6EJF - chains B and C of the 18 polymer chains in the assembly; structure by electron microscopy, 8.00 A resolution (low resolution: residue-level contacts below are approximate; hydrogen-bond / salt-bridge calls are withheld).

== Chain B (and C) ==
Protein: Type IV pilus assembly protein PilF
Organism: Thermus thermophilus (strain HB8 / ATCC 27634 / DSM 579)
Notes: chain C of this document is another copy of the same molecule, construct and numbering; everything in this record applies to it too
UniProt: Q5SLC9 (Q5SLC9_THET8); numbering as in UniProt (aligned over 505-889)
Chain sequence (409 residues; each row starts with the number of its first residue):
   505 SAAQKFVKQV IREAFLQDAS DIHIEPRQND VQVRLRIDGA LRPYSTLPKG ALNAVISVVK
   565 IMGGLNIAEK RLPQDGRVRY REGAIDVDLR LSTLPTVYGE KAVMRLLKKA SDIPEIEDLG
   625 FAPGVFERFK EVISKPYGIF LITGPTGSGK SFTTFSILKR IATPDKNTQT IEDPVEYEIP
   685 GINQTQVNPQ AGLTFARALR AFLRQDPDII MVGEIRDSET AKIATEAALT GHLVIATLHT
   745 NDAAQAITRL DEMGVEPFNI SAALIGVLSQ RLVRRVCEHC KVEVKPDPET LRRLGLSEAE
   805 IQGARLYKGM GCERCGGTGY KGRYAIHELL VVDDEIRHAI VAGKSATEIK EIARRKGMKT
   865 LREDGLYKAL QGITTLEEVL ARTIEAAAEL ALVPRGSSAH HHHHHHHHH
Unresolved in the structure: 888-913 (chain C: 889-913)
Differences from the reference sequence: expression tag (890-913)
Swiss-Prot annotation at these positions:
  - binding site (ATP): Gly651 to Phe656
  - binding site (Zn(2+)): Cys781, Cys784, Cys816, Cys819

== How chain B and chain C interact ==
Pairs across the interface - 111 pairs, chain B then chain C:
  Arg581(B) with Val601(C)
  Asp590(B) with Lys553(C)
  Asp592(B) with Val601(C)
  Lys613(B) with Gln532(C)
  Ala614(B) with Arg531(C); Gln532(C)
  Ser615(B) with Gln532(C)
  Pro640(B) with Gly821(C)
  Tyr641(B) with Lys812(C); Thr822(C); Tyr824(C); Glu881(C)
  Thr667(B) with Arg538(C)
  Pro668(B) with Arg538(C); Leu545(C); Arg546(C); Pro547(C)
  Asp669(B) with Ala544(C); Leu545(C); Arg546(C); Pro547(C)
  Lys670(B) with Arg538(C); Leu545(C)
  Asn671(B) with His527(C); Glu529(C); Arg538(C); Leu545(C); Lys605(C)
  Gln673(B) with Leu598(C); Lys605(C)
  Val679(B) with Val601(C)
  Glu682(B) with Arg531(C); Val601(C); Tyr602(C)
  Ile683(B) with Arg531(C); Tyr602(C)
  Pro684(B) with Arg531(C)
  Gly685(B) with Arg531(C); Gln536(C); Arg538(C)
  Ile686(B) with Pro530(C); Arg531(C); Arg538(C); Tyr602(C)
  Asn687(B) with Glu529(C); Pro530(C); Arg538(C); Thr600(C); Lys605(C)
  Gln688(B) with Thr600(C); Val601(C)
  Thr689(B) with Pro599(C); Thr600(C); Val601(C)
  Ala705(B) with Leu598(C)
  Phe706(B) with Leu598(C)
  Leu707(B) with Arg609(C)
  Arg708(B) with Asp579(C); Ser596(C)
  Gln709(B) with His527(C); Ser596(C); Thr597(C); Leu598(C); Lys605(C); Val607(C)
  Asp710(B) with Asp525(C); His527(C); Arg540(C); Leu545(C); Val607(C); Arg609(C)
  Pro711(B) with Arg540(C)
  Asp712(B) with Arg540(C); Leu545(C)
  Lys726(B) with Ile888(C)
  Thr729(B) with Ala885(C)
  Glu730(B) with Asn745(C); Arg775(C); Ala885(C); Ile888(C)
  Leu733(B) with Glu881(C); Glu882(C); Ala885(C); Arg886(C)
  Thr734(B) with Arg775(C); Ala885(C); Arg886(C)
  Gly735(B) with Arg778(C)
  His736(B) with Arg540(C)
  Glu760(B) with Arg797(C); Thr851(C)
  Pro761(B) with Arg797(C)
  Phe762(B) with Thr794(C); Arg797(C); Leu798(C); Arg866(C); Leu884(C); Thr887(C)
  Asn763(B) with Leu884(C); Ile888(C)
  Ser765(B) with Thr794(C)
  Ala766(B) with Glu881(C); Leu884(C)
  Asp838(B) with Val788(C); Lys789(C)
  Arg841(B) with Glu881(C)
  His842(B) with Asp791(C)
  Val845(B) with Asp791(C); Glu793(C); Thr794(C); Arg797(C)
Other interface residues (no listed pair), chain B (52 interface residues in all): Arg583, Arg585, Thr672, Ala846
Other interface residues (no listed pair), chain C (52 interface residues in all): Gly543, Gly603, Ala606, Met608

== In short ==
Chain B and chain C each contribute 52 residues to their interface. UniProt lists 6 ATP-binding residues and 4
Zn2+-binding residues on chain B.
Both chains are Type IV pilus assembly protein PilF (Thermus thermophilus (strain HB8 / ATCC 27634 / DSM
579)). Entry 6EJF (Thermus thermophilus PilF ATPase (apoprotein form)) was determined by electron microscopy
together with 5OIU and 6F8L from the same study.
